Entry 6GMX (X-ray diffraction, 2.53 A resolution); this record covers chains B and C of the 3 polymer chains in the assembly.

# Chain B
Name: Elongin-C
Organism: Homo sapiens
UniProt: Q15369 (ELOC_HUMAN); residues 17-112 here = UniProt positions 17-112
Chain sequence (97 residues; numbered 16 to 112; the number before each row is that of its first residue):
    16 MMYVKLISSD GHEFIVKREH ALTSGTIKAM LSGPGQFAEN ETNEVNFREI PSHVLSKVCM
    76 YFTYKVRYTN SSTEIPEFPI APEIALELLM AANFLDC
Unresolved in the structure: 16, 48-56
Construct notes: initiating methionine (16)
Small-molecule neighbours: 6-chloranyl-2,3-dihydrothiochromen-4-one (F7B): Glu64, Ile65, Pro66, Val69, Glu102, Met105, Ala106, Phe109
Reported in the primary citation:
  - binding site for 6-chloranyl-2,3-dihydrothiochromen-4-one: Glu64, Ile65, Pro66, Glu102, Met105, Ala106, Phe109
  - conformationally variable residues (side-chain flip): Glu64

# Chain C
Name: von Hippel-Lindau disease tumor suppressor
Organism: Homo sapiens
UniProt: P40337 (VHL_HUMAN); numbering as in UniProt (aligned over 54-213)
Chain sequence (162 residues; row label = number of the first residue in the row):
    52 GSMEAGRPRP VLRSVNSREP SQVIFCNRSP RVVLPVWLNF DGEPQPYPTL PPGTGRRIHS
   112 YRGHLWLFRD AGTHDGLLVN QTELFVPSLN VDGQPIFANI TLPVYTLKER CLQVVRSLVK
   172 PENYRRLDIV RSLYEDLEDH PNVQKDLERL TQERIAHQRM GD
Unresolved in the structure: 52-61, 143-144, 202-213
Construct notes: expression tag (52-53)
Modified positions: Cys77 (S-(dimethylarsenic)cysteine; CAS)
Swiss-Prot annotation at these positions:
  - region: Thr157 to Val166 (Interaction with Elongin BC complex)
  - natural variant: Leu63 (L63P: In PCC), Arg64 (R64P: In PCC), Ser65 (S65A: In PCC; S65L: In VHLD; S65W: In VHLD), Val66 to Gln73 (deletion: In VHLD), Ser68 (S68W: In PCC and VHLD), Glu70 (E70K: In VHLD), Val74 (V74G: In VHLD), Ile75 (deletion: In VHLD), Phe76 (F76I: In VHLD; F76L: In VHLD; F76S: In VHLD; deletion: In VHLD), Asn78 (N78H: In VHLD; N78S: In VHLD; N78T: In VHLD), Arg79 (R79P: In VHLD), Ser80 (S80I: In VHLD; S80N: In PCC and VHLD; S80R: In VHLD), 64 further natural variant entries in UniProt
  - mutagenesis: Tyr98 (Y98N: No interaction with HIF1A. No HIF1A degradation)

# Interface between chain B and chain C
Contacting residue pairs (35; chain B residue first):
  Tyr76(B) - Tyr156(C)  hydrogen bond (side chain-backbone)
  Tyr76(B) - Thr157(C)
  Tyr76(B) - Leu158(C)  hydrogen bond (side chain-backbone)
  Tyr79(B) - Val155(C)  hydrophobic
  Tyr83(B) - Val155(C)
  Thr84(B) - Val155(C)
  Ser87(B) - Gln132(C)  hydrogen bond
  Glu89(B) - Arg79(C)
  Ile90(B) - Leu153(C)
  Glu92(B) - Pro81(C)
  Glu92(B) - Arg82(C)  salt bridge
  Glu92(B) - Leu153(C)
  Glu92(B) - Arg161(C)  salt bridge
  Phe93(B) - Leu158(C)  hydrophobic
  Phe93(B) - Arg161(C)  hydrogen bond (backbone-side chain)
  Ile95(B) - Arg161(C)
  Ile95(B) - Cys162(C)  hydrophobic
  Ile95(B) - Val165(C)
  Pro97(B) - Leu169(C)  hydrophobic
  Ala100(B) - Val166(C)  hydrophobic
  Leu101(B) - Val166(C)  hydrophobic
  Leu103(B) - Leu158(C)  hydrophobic
  Leu103(B) - Cys162(C)  hydrophobic
  Leu104(B) - Lys159(C)
  Leu104(B) - Cys162(C)
  Leu104(B) - Leu163(C)  hydrophobic
  Leu104(B) - Leu184(C)  hydrophobic
  Ala107(B) - Leu158(C)  hydrophobic
  Ala107(B) - Lys159(C)
  Asn108(B) - Lys159(C)  hydrogen bond
  Asn108(B) - Val181(C)
  Asn108(B) - Leu184(C)
  Cys112(B) - Thr157(C)
  Cys112(B) - Leu158(C)  hydrogen bond (backbone-backbone)
  Cys112(B) - Lys159(C)  hydrogen bond (backbone-backbone)
Other interface residues (no listed pair), chain B (23 interface residues in all): Val73, Lys80, Thr88, Pro91, Met105
Other interface residues (no listed pair), chain C (26 interface residues in all): Ser80, Thr152, Pro154, Gln164, Leu178, Asp179, Ser183, Asp187

# Summary
Chain B and chain C form an interface of 23 and 26 residues respectively; the contacts include 7 hydrogen
bonds and 2 salt bridges. Polar pairs include Glu92(B)-Arg82(C), Glu92(B)-Arg161(C) and Tyr76(B)-Tyr156(C).
Ligands of chain B: 6-chloranyl-2,3-dihydrothiochromen-4-one. The paper reports a binding site for
6-chloranyl-2,3-dihydrothiochromen-4-one at Glu64(B), Ile65(B) and Pro66(B) among others; conformational
variability at Glu64(B).
Chain B is Elongin-C and chain C is von Hippel-Lindau disease tumor suppressor, both from Homo sapiens; the
structure, pVHL:EloB:EloC in complex with 6-chlorothiochroman-4-one, was determined by X-ray diffraction,
deposited together with 6GMQ, 6GMN and 6GMR.
